Entry 5CJV (X-ray diffraction, 3.45 A resolution); this record covers chains A and B.

# Chain A (and B)
Name: Isobutyryl-CoA mutase fused
Source organism: Ralstonia metallidurans (strain CH34 / ATCC 43123 / DSM 2839)
Notes: EC 5.4.99.2; chain B of this document is another copy of the same molecule, construct and numbering; everything in this record applies to it too
UniProtKB: Q1LRY0 (Q1LRY0_RALME); numbering as in UniProt (aligned over 1-1093)
Chain sequence (1113 residues; each row starts with the number of its first residue; numbers below 1 keep their minus sign (Met-19 is residue -19)):
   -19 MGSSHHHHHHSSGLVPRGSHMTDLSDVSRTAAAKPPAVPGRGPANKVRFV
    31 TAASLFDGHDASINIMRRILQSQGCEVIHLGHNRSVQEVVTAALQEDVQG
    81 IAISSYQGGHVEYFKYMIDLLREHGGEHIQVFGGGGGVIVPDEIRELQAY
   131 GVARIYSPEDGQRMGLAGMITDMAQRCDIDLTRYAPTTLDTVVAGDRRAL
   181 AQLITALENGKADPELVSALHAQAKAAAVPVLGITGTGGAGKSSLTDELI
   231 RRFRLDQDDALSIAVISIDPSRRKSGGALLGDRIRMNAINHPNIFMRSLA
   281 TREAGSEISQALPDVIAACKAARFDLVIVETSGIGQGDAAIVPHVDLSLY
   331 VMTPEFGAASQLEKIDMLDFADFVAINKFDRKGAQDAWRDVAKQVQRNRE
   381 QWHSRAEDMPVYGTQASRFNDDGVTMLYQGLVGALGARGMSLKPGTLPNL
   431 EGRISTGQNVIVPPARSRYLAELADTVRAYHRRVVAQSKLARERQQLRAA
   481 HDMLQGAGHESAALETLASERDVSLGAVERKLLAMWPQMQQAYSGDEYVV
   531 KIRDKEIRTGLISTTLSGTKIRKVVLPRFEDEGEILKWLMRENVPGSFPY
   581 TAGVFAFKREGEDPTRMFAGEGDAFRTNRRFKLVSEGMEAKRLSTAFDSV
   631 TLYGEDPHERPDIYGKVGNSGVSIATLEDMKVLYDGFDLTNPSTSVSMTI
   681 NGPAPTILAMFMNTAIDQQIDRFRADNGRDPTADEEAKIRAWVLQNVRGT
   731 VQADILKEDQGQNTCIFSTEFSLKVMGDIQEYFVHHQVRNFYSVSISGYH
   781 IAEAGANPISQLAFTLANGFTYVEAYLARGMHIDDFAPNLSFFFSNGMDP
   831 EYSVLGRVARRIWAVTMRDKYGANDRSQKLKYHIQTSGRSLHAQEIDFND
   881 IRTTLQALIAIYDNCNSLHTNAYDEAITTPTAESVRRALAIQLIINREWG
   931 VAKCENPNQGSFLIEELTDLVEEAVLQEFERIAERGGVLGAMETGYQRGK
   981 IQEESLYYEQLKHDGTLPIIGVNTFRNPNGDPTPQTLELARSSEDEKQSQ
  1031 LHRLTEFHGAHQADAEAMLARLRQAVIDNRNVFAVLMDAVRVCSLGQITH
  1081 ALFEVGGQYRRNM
Disordered / not traced: -19 to 20, 284-285, 530-536, 1012-1014 (chain B: -19 to 21, 592-593, 904-906, 1011-1018)
Construct notes: initiating methionine (-19); expression tag (-18 to 0)
Bound ions: cobalamin Co: His39 (together with 5'-deoxyadenosine); Mg2+ site 1: Ser223, Asp262, Glu310 (together with GDP); Mg2+ site 2: Asp249, Asp262, Glu310, Thr311
Small-molecule neighbours:
  - 5'-deoxyadenosine (5AD): Phe598, Ala599, Gly600, Ala626, Ser650, Tyr779, Glu783, Gln865, Gly868, His899, Asn901, Glu905, Thr909, Pro910
  - cobalamin (B12): Phe36, Asp37, Gly38, His39, Asp40, Ala41, Ser42, Ile43, Ile45, Met46, Ala82, Ile83, Tyr86, Gln87, Gly88, Gly113, Gly114, Gly115, Gly116, Val118, Tyr136, Ser137, Pro138, Gly141, Leu146, Met149, Ile150, Met153, Phe598, Ala626, Phe627, Leu632, Tyr633, Asn649, Ser650, Thr679, Gly741, Gln742, Asn743, Thr744, Tyr779, His780, Glu783, Ala784, Gly868, Arg869, Leu871, Asp904, Glu905, Ala906, Thr908, Thr909, Pro910, Glu989, Lys992, His993
  - GDP (guanosine-5'-diphosphate): Thr217, Gly218, Gly219, Ala220, Gly221, Lys222, Ser223, Ser224, Asp262, Arg265, Glu310, Asn357, Lys358, Phe359, Asp360, Thr394, Gln395, Ala396, Ser397, Glu973, Arg1090, Asn1092
  - Isovaleryl-coenzyme A (IVC): Phe585, Phe587, Lys588, Arg589, Glu592, Arg596, Phe598, Arg622, Ser624, Ser675, Ser677, Thr679, Arg728, Thr730, Gln732, Gln742, Tyr772, Ser775, Tyr779, His780, Ser821, Phe822, Phe823, Arg856, Lys861, Tyr862, His863, Gln865, Asn896, Ser897
Curated features (UniProtKB/Swiss-Prot):
  - binding site (adenosylcob(III)alamin): His39
  - binding site (GTP): Gly219 to Ser224, Arg265, Asn357 to Asp360, Glu973, Asn1092
  - binding site (Mg(2+)): Ser223, Ile248, Asp249, Asp262, Glu310, Thr311
  - binding site (substrate): Phe587, Arg622, Arg728, Tyr772, Ser821, Arg856, Lys861
  - mutagenesis: Phe598 (F598A: Switches the substrate specificity and enhances the catalytic efficiency of the isovaleryl-CoA mutase over the native isobutyryl-CoA mutase activity about 4000-fold ...)
What the authors report for this chain:
  - binding site for Isovaleryl-coenzyme A: Phe585, Arg589, Arg622, Arg728, Gln732, Tyr772, His780, Ser821, Arg856, Lys861
  - catalytic residues: His780, Glu905 (citing earlier work)
  - specificity-determining residues: Phe598 (by similarity / conservation)

# Chain A / chain B interface
Residue-residue contacts - 150 pairs, chain A then chain B:
  Arg472(A) - Glu560(B)
  Glu473(A) - Met483(B)
  Gln476(A) - Gln476(B)
  Gln476(A) - Ala479(B)
  Leu477(A) - Ala480(B)  hydrophobic
  Leu477(A) - Met483(B)  hydrophobic
  Ala479(A) - Gln476(B)
  Ala480(A) - Leu477(B)  hydrophobic
  Ala480(A) - Ala480(B)  hydrophobic
  Ala480(A) - Leu494(B)  hydrophobic
  Met483(A) - Glu473(B)
  Met483(A) - Leu477(B)  hydrophobic
  Met483(A) - Leu497(B)
  Met483(A) - Arg501(B)
  Leu484(A) - Ala493(B)
  Leu484(A) - Leu494(B)  hydrophobic
  Ala493(A) - His489(B)
  Leu494(A) - Ala480(B)  hydrophobic
  Leu494(A) - Leu484(B)  hydrophobic
  Leu497(A) - Met483(B)
  Arg501(A) - Met483(B)
  Thr545(A) - Pro830(B)
  Thr545(A) - Glu831(B)  hydrogen bond
  Leu546(A) - Asn787(B)
  Leu546(A) - Asp829(B)
  Leu546(A) - Tyr987(B)  hydrophobic
  Leu546(A) - Tyr988(B)  hydrophobic
  Leu546(A) - Leu991(B)  hydrophobic
  Leu546(A) - Leu997(B)  hydrophobic
  Ser547(A) - Asn787(B)
  Ser547(A) - Pro788(B)
  Ser547(A) - Ile789(B)
  Ser547(A) - Glu831(B)  hydrogen bond
  Thr549(A) - Glu831(B)  hydrogen bond
  Thr549(A) - Leu947(B)
  Thr549(A) - Leu950(B)
  Ile551(A) - Pro830(B)  hydrophobic
  Ile551(A) - Leu947(B)  hydrophobic
  Arg552(A) - Glu946(B)  salt bridge
  Val555(A) - Phe942(B)  hydrophobic
  Val555(A) - Glu946(B)
  Pro557(A) - Phe942(B)  hydrophobic
  Arg558(A) - Glu564(B)
  Arg558(A) - Lys567(B)
  Arg558(A) - Glu946(B)  salt bridge
  Phe559(A) - Phe559(B)  hydrophobic
  Phe559(A) - Glu564(B)
  Glu560(A) - Arg472(B)
  Glu560(A) - Glu564(B)  hydrogen bond (backbone-side chain)
  Asp561(A) - Asp561(B)
  Glu564(A) - Arg558(B)
  Glu564(A) - Phe559(B)
  Glu564(A) - Glu560(B)
  Lys567(A) - Arg558(B)
  Trp568(A) - Phe942(B)
  Asn787(A) - Ser547(B)
  Pro788(A) - Ser547(B)
  Ile789(A) - Ser547(B)
  Met828(A) - Glu928(B)
  Met828(A) - Trp929(B)  hydrophobic
  Met828(A) - Gly930(B)  hydrogen bond (backbone-backbone)
  Asp829(A) - Leu546(B)
  Pro830(A) - Thr545(B)
  Pro830(A) - Gly930(B)
  Glu831(A) - Thr545(B)  hydrogen bond
  Glu831(A) - Ser547(B)  hydrogen bond
  Glu831(A) - Thr549(B)  hydrogen bond
  Glu875(A) - Arg916(B)  salt bridge
  Asp877(A) - Glu913(B)
  Asp877(A) - Arg917(B)  salt bridge
  Phe878(A) - Ala920(B)  hydrophobic
  Phe878(A) - Ile924(B)
  Ile881(A) - Thr884(B)
  Ile881(A) - Ile921(B)  hydrophobic
  Ile881(A) - Ile924(B)  hydrophobic
  Arg882(A) - Glu928(B)  salt bridge
  Thr884(A) - Ile881(B)
  Thr884(A) - Leu885(B)
  Leu885(A) - Thr884(B)
  Leu885(A) - Leu888(B)  hydrophobic
  Leu885(A) - Trp929(B)
  Leu888(A) - Leu888(B)  hydrophobic
  Ile889(A) - Trp929(B)  hydrophobic
  Arg916(A) - Glu875(B)  salt bridge
  Arg916(A) - Phe878(B)
  Arg916(A) - Phe1005(B)  hydrogen bond (side chain-backbone)
  Arg916(A) - Arg1006(B)
  Arg916(A) - Pro1008(B)
  Arg917(A) - Asp877(B)
  Arg917(A) - Phe878(B)
  Arg917(A) - Ile881(B)
  Ala920(A) - Phe878(B)  hydrophobic
  Ile921(A) - Ile881(B)  hydrophobic
  Leu923(A) - Ile1000(B)  hydrophobic
  Leu923(A) - Phe1005(B)  hydrophobic
  Ile924(A) - Met828(B)  hydrophobic
  Ile924(A) - Phe878(B)
  Ile924(A) - Ile881(B)  hydrophobic
  Ile924(A) - Ile1000(B)  hydrophobic
  Ile925(A) - Leu885(B)  hydrophobic
  Arg927(A) - Pro998(B)
  Glu928(A) - Met828(B)
  Glu928(A) - Arg882(B)  salt bridge
  Glu928(A) - Pro998(B)
  Glu928(A) - Ile999(B)
  Glu928(A) - Ile1000(B)  hydrogen bond (side chain-backbone)
  Trp929(A) - Met828(B)  hydrophobic
  Trp929(A) - Leu885(B)
  Trp929(A) - Ile889(B)  hydrophobic
  Gly930(A) - Met828(B)  hydrogen bond (backbone-backbone)
  Gly930(A) - Pro830(B)
  Val931(A) - Ser833(B)
  Val931(A) - Leu943(B)  hydrophobic
  Cys934(A) - Leu943(B)  hydrophobic
  Pro937(A) - Ser941(B)  hydrogen bond (backbone-side chain)
  Pro937(A) - Leu943(B)  hydrophobic
  Gln939(A) - Ser941(B)
  Gln939(A) - Phe942(B)  hydrogen bond (backbone-backbone)
  Gly940(A) - Gly940(B)
  Gly940(A) - Ser941(B)
  Gly940(A) - Phe942(B)
  Ser941(A) - Pro937(B)  hydrogen bond (side chain-backbone)
  Ser941(A) - Gln939(B)
  Ser941(A) - Gly940(B)
  Ser941(A) - Ser941(B)
  Phe942(A) - Val555(B)  hydrophobic
  Phe942(A) - Pro557(B)  hydrophobic
  Phe942(A) - Phe559(B)  hydrophobic
  Phe942(A) - Trp568(B)
  Phe942(A) - Gln939(B)  hydrogen bond (backbone-backbone)
  Phe942(A) - Gly940(B)
  Leu943(A) - Cys934(B)  hydrophobic
  Glu946(A) - Arg552(B)  salt bridge
  Glu946(A) - Val555(B)
  Glu946(A) - Arg558(B)  salt bridge
  Leu947(A) - Ile551(B)  hydrophobic
  Tyr987(A) - Leu546(B)
  Tyr988(A) - Leu546(B)  hydrophobic
  Leu991(A) - Leu546(B)  hydrophobic
  Leu997(A) - Leu546(B)  hydrophobic
  Pro998(A) - Arg927(B)
  Pro998(A) - Glu928(B)
  Ile999(A) - Glu928(B)
  Ile1000(A) - Leu923(B)
  Ile1000(A) - Ile924(B)  hydrophobic
  Ile1000(A) - Glu928(B)  hydrogen bond (backbone-side chain)
  Phe1005(A) - Arg916(B)  hydrogen bond (backbone-side chain)
  Phe1005(A) - Leu923(B)  hydrophobic
  Arg1006(A) - Arg916(B)
  Asn1007(A) - Arg916(B)
Also at the interface, not in a pair above, chain A (85 interface residues in all): Ala487, His489, Lys550, Leu556, Gly827, Ser833, Gln886, Leu919, Leu950, Thr1004, Pro1008
Also at the interface, not in a pair above, chain B (84 interface residues in all): Ala487, Lys550, Leu556, Gly827, Gln886, Ile925, Val931, Asn1007

# Overview
The interface between chain A and chain B involves 85 residues on one side and 84 on the other; the contacts
include 17 hydrogen bonds and 9 salt bridges. Polar contacts include Arg552(A)-Glu946(B), Arg558(A)-Glu946(B)
and Glu875(A)-Arg916(B). From the paper: catalytic residues His780(A) and Glu905(A); a binding site for
Isovaleryl-coenzyme A at Phe585(A), Arg589(A) and Arg622(A) among others.
Both chains are Isobutyryl-CoA mutase fused (Ralstonia metallidurans (strain CH34 / ATCC 43123 / DSM 2839)).
Entry 5CJV (Isobutyryl-CoA mutase fused with bound adenosylcobalamin, GDP, Mg (holo-IcmF/GDP), and substrate
isovaleryl-coenzyme A) was determined by X-ray diffraction (same publication as 5CJT, 5CJU and 5CJW).
